4QQO - chain A; structure by X-ray diffraction, 2.03 A resolution.

# Chain A
Molecule: Complement C1q-like protein 3
Source organism: Mus musculus
UniProt: Q9ESN4 (C1QL3_MOUSE); residues 1-137 here correspond to UniProt positions 119-255 (UniProt number = residue number + 118)
Amino-acid sequence (137 residues; numbered 1 to 137; the number before each row is that of its first residue):
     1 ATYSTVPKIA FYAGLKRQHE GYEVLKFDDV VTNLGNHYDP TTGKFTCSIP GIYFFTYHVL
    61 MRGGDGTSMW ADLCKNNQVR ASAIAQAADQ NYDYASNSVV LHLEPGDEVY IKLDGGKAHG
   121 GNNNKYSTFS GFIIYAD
Not modelled in the structure: 1-7
Differences from the reference sequence: engineered mutation Ala-87 (Asp205 in Q9ESN4)
Metal / ion sites: Mg2+ site 1 near Asp-72 (its only coordinating residue here); Mg2+ site 2 near Asp-93 (its only coordinating residue here); Mg2+ site 3 near Ser-96 (its only coordinating residue here)
From the paper describing this entry:
  - conformationally variable residues (side-chain flip): Asp-89
  - mutagenesis - D89A (Kd 24 nM), D93A (Kd 19.6 nM): decreased binding to Ca2+
  - mutagenesis - D72A, D89A, D93A, S96A, D114A: decreased stability
  - mutagenesis - H19A, E20A, E23A, R62A, D65A: unchanged stability

# Overview
From the paper: D72A, D89A and D93A, among others, reduce stability; conformational variability at Asp-89; 10
substitutions were tested in all.
Chain A is Complement C1q-like protein 3 (Mus musculus); the structure, Crystal structure of C1QL3 mutant
D205A, was determined by X-ray diffraction together with 4QQL, 4QPY, 4QQ2, 4QQH and 4QQP from the same study.
